PDB entry 8TH8 | electron microscopy, 7.40 A resolution (low resolution: residue-level contacts below are approximate; hydrogen-bond / salt-bridge calls are withheld) | chains I and L of the 18 polymer chains in the assembly

== Chain I ==
Name: EF-hand calcium-binding domain protein
Source organism: Tetrahymena thermophila
UniProtKB: W7WX86 (W7WX86_TETTS); residue numbers follow UniProt; this construct covers 1-185
Amino-acid sequence (185 residues; row label = number of the first residue in the row):
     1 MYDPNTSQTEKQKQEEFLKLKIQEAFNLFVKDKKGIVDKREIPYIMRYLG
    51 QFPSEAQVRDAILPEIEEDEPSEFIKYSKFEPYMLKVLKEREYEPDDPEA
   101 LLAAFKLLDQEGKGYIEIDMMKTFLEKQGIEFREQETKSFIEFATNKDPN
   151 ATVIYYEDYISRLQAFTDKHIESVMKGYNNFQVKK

== Chain L ==
Name: AAA family ATPase CDC48 subfamily protein
Source organism: Tetrahymena thermophila
UniProtKB: I7LWE3 (I7LWE3_TETTS); residues 1-862 here = UniProt positions 1-862
Amino-acid sequence (862 residues; each row starts with the number of its first residue):
     1 MSNMMYNMKWQEAINDLMEQVTLEYLPLEQNEQQLGMKYKRDSSEWFHFW
    51 ATLYIKYIDIYKKLEDCYDQLVHPQKRVLLKEMLENVIVRLCETKSQVVK
   101 YNTQYDATYKSDYPNLDELVMDLKLTPDCLDIPIPRYFREEDKKRLDERN
   151 QILDALLLEYTDTKEPQEEQYEDQNTLQADMDTAIRIIQRYERGRQGIER
   201 ANLAKILKKEEEKKLERQKKLAEGTEIGEETEKDDAALVIKKYWRGYKSR
   251 KLVQDIREEELLFLGMKKVVEDPTLPESQYKQAQNKRQKMKYIQEEHEQE
   301 FNDEIENLKRLVKGNEGPDILDKMRAERREWIMRELEKNEFKEAPQDPSE
   351 FYNQQVMDPEQQAAEAAKAAEEAKKKGAAKKDDKKKKGKPSELDEFLENN
   401 KPTGPSPIVLKLQEQIEKHSGEWSKRDETNNFEQKHETELAKMLIKPVVE
   451 EQIKQQVDEMIAEELDIVRLRYDIKKKKQKKPPRPRNKGKNKKKFPGDSS
   501 NKGRDPKDILAGLVEKRVAKKLIPASLMDLKGEQNVLGKIQEIQADENLK
   551 KTEALTDAKLKKAQLEEPSTKMPDPSIAQIRQIIAEYIAFPLGSKYAKEK
   601 LDKMNYFFFMGPRGSGKTLAVRALAHECNAIVLDISPSNIDGQYTDKKQI
   651 DGMINSAFKVAKEFQPAIIYCEDFEYIFGQAKKKKSQVNPLFAKMKKPLM
   701 DFKKGKFFEPEDRVVFIGSTNRPWDCSQKEIKSFFDKKIYFPFPNYGTRM
   751 LLFKTFLEQKKVPLPDNFPINTIAHITEGWSAGSFKMAIDRVFTERRLQK
   801 INEEQIKLSEFIGPLSNVPFTSKEEFKEFKKFNQVVTGLQANYEAKKAPA
   851 DDQKGDKNKKKK

== How chain I and chain L interact ==
Contacting residue pairs (62):
  Asn27(I) - Lys208(L)
  Leu28(I) - Lys205(L)
  Leu28(I) - Lys208(L)
  Phe29(I) - Ala201(L)
  Tyr44(I) - Gly197(L)
  Tyr44(I) - Arg200(L)
  Arg47(I) - Arg193(L)
  Arg47(I) - Gly194(L)
  Arg47(I) - Gly197(L)
  Arg47(I) - Ile198(L)
  Tyr48(I) - Ile198(L)
  Tyr48(I) - Ala201(L)
  Tyr48(I) - Asn202(L)
  Phe52(I) - Arg190(L)
  Phe52(I) - Gly194(L)
  Phe52(I) - Ile198(L)
  Ser54(I) - Arg190(L)
  Glu55(I) - Arg193(L)
  Asp96(I) - Ile187(L)
  Asp96(I) - Tyr191(L)
  Asp97(I) - Tyr191(L)
  Pro98(I) - Tyr191(L)
  Glu99(I) - Asn175(L)
  Leu101(I) - Ile188(L)
  Leu101(I) - Tyr191(L)
  Ala103(I) - Leu177(L)
  Ala104(I) - Ala184(L)
  Phe105(I) - Ile188(L)
  Lys106(I) - Thr176(L)
  Lys106(I) - Leu177(L)
  Leu107(I) - Ala179(L)
  Leu107(I) - Asp180(L)
  Leu107(I) - Met181(L)
  Leu107(I) - Ala184(L)
  Leu108(I) - Ile188(L)
  Phe124(I) - Ile185(L)
  Leu125(I) - Gln189(L)
  Gln128(I) - Ile185(L)
  Gln128(I) - Gln189(L)
  Gly129(I) - Gln189(L)
  Ile130(I) - Gln189(L)
  Ile130(I) - Arg193(L)
  Glu131(I) - Arg193(L)
  Phe132(I) - Gln189(L)
  Phe132(I) - Glu192(L)
  Phe132(I) - Arg193(L)
  Glu136(I) - Arg193(L)
  Glu136(I) - Gln196(L)
  Ser139(I) - Arg195(L)
  Ser139(I) - Glu199(L)
  Phe140(I) - Glu192(L)
  Phe143(I) - Arg195(L)
  Phe143(I) - Glu199(L)
  Asn146(I) - Arg796(L)
  Tyr155(I) - Glu795(L)
  Tyr155(I) - Arg796(L)
  Glu157(I) - Thr794(L)
  Asp158(I) - Arg796(L)
  Asp158(I) - Lys800(L)
  Tyr159(I) - Glu192(L)
  Gln164(I) - Tyr191(L)
  His170(I) - Ile198(L)
Interface residues without a listed pair, chain I (44 interface residues in all): Glu41, Pro53, Gln57, Pro95, Gln135, Arg162
Interface residues without a listed pair, chain L (32 interface residues in all): Asp182, Asn817

== Overview ==
Chain I and chain L form an interface of 44 and 32 residues respectively.
Chain I is EF-hand calcium-binding domain protein and chain L is AAA family ATPase CDC48 subfamily protein,
both from Tetrahymena thermophila; the structure, Linker domain of Nexin-dynein regulatory complex from
Tetrahymena thermophila, was determined by electron microscopy (same publication as 8TID and 8TEK).
